8CQY - chains A and B; structure by X-ray diffraction, 1.70 A resolution.

# Chain A
Name: Tyrosine-protein phosphatase non-receptor type 3
Source organism: Homo sapiens
Notes: EC 3.1.3.48
UniProtKB: P26045 (PTN3_HUMAN); residues -11 to 97 here correspond to UniProt positions 489-597 (UniProt number = residue number + 500)
Chain sequence (114 residues; row label = number of the first residue in the row; numbers below 1 keep their minus sign (Gly-16 is residue -16)):
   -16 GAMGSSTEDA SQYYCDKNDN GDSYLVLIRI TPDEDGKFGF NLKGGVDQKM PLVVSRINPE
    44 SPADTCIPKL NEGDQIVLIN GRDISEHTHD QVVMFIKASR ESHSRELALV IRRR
Unresolved in the structure: -16 to 4
Differences from the reference sequence: expression tag (-16 to -12)
Metal / ion sites: Na+ near Ala91 (its only coordinating residue here)
From the paper describing this entry:
  - specificity-determining residues: Asn24, Lys26, Ser38, Asp73 (proposed by the authors, not directly observed)

# Chain B
Name: Disintegrin and metalloproteinase domain-containing protein 17
Notes: EC 3.4.24.86
UniProtKB: P78536 (ADA17_HUMAN); residues -5 to 6 here correspond to UniProt positions 813-824 (UniProt number = residue number + 818)
Chain sequence (12 residues; numbered -5 to 6; the number before each row is that of its first residue; numbers below 1 keep their minus sign (Arg-5 is residue -5)):
    -5 RQNRVDSKET EC
Unresolved in the structure: -5 to 0
Curated features (UniProtKB/Swiss-Prot):
  - modified residue: Ser1 (Phosphoserine)

# Chain A / chain B interface
Contacting residue pairs - 22 pairs, chain A then chain B:
  Lys20(A) - Glu5(B)
  Lys20(A) - Cys6(B)
  Phe21(A) - Cys6(B)  hydrogen bond (backbone-backbone)
  Gly22(A) - Cys6(B)  hydrogen bond (backbone-backbone)
  Phe23(A) - Thr4(B)
  Phe23(A) - Glu5(B)
  Phe23(A) - Cys6(B)  hydrogen bond (backbone-backbone)
  Asn24(A) - Glu3(B)  hydrogen bond
  Asn24(A) - Thr4(B)
  Asn24(A) - Glu5(B)
  Leu25(A) - Glu3(B)
  Leu25(A) - Thr4(B)  hydrogen bond (backbone-backbone)
  Lys26(A) - Ser1(B)
  Lys26(A) - Lys2(B)  hydrogen bond (side chain-backbone)
  Lys26(A) - Glu3(B)
  Gln31(A) - Ser1(B)
  Gln31(A) - Lys2(B)  hydrogen bond (side chain-backbone)
  Ser38(A) - Glu3(B)  hydrogen bond
  His72(A) - Lys2(B)
  His72(A) - Thr4(B)
  Asp73(A) - Lys2(B)  salt bridge
  Val76(A) - Thr4(B)
Also at the interface, not in a pair above, chain A (17 interface residues in all): Gly19, Gly27, Asp30, Arg39, Ile79
The authors on this interface:
  - interface residues, chain A: Phe21(A), Gly22(A), Phe23(A), Asn24(A), Lys26(A), Gln31(A), Ser38(A), His72(A), Asp73(A)

# Overview
The interface between chain A and chain B involves 17 residues on one side and 6 on the other; the contacts
include 8 hydrogen bonds and 1 salt bridge. Polar contacts include Asp73(A)-Lys2(B), Phe21(A)-Cys6(B) and
Asn24(A)-Glu3(B). The paper reports interface residues Phe21(A), Gly22(A) and Phe23(A) among others;
specificity determinants Asn24(A), Lys26(A) and Ser38(A) among others.
Here chain A is Tyrosine-protein phosphatase non-receptor type 3 (Homo sapiens) and chain B is Disintegrin and
metalloproteinase domain-containing protein 17. Entry 8CQY (Crystal structure of the PTPN3 PDZ domain bound to
the PBM TACE C-terminal peptide) was determined by X-ray diffraction.
